9H1L - chains G and H of the 12 polymer chains in the assembly; structure by electron microscopy, 2.14 A resolution.

[Chain G]
Molecule: Methanogenesis marker protein 17
Source organism: Methanococcus maripaludis
UniProt: G0H411 (G0H411_METMI); the author numbering skips numbers that UniProt does not, so the offset changes along the chain: 1-151 = UniProt 1-151; 153-184 = UniProt 152-183
Amino-acid sequence (183 residues; each row starts with the number of its first residue; note: 1 number in that range is skipped by the numbering (no residue carries it; nothing is unmodelled there)):
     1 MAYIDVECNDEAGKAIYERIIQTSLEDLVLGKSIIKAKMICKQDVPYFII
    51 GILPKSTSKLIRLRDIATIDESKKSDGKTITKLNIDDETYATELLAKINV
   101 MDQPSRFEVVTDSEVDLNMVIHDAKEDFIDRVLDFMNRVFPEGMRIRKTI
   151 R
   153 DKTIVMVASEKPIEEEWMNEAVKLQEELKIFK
Disordered / not traced: 1, 57-124
Differences from the reference sequence: variant V109 (Ile in G0H411), I129 (Val in G0H411), E167 (Gln166 in G0H411), E168 (Asp167 in G0H411), N171 (Asp170 in G0H411)
Residues lining bound ligands: FeFe cofactor (S5Q): Y17, F48, P141, E142, G143, M144

[Chain H]
Molecule: Methanogenesis marker protein 7
Source organism: Methanococcus maripaludis
UniProt: Q6M050 (Q6M050_METMP); residue numbers follow UniProt; this construct covers 1-304
Amino-acid sequence (304 residues; row label = number of the first residue in the row):
     1 MYQIIRYEGGVYKNNILKEWIEDVGGFIIQEHVMQLDVYMTIAIPQNEIE
    51 NFKEEAKKYKGKIVETPLAGIEIAIVSPSLSRHHLPHIACDVSEYVRKFG
   101 AKPNMIGLAHGAGKNISEIREKEKRLIQEHDIAIYVMGNFESCILDKTHL
   151 FKVDIPLVVTGGPETLDIPYTYVGNLGRRAQRLRKGEEIRALRQMIDEVT
   201 KKINDKRMELSYDPPIIPPVVLKDEIEKRIDEVRGILAPMPIVTQLDGLR
   251 IKMDYDRNHEEIENVKIGKYLLKDIAYVTRSEMKNYILIKLKSTSELKTD
   301 ENKA
Disordered / not traced: 297-304
Bound ions: FeFe cofactor Fe: H84, C143
Residues lining bound ligands:
  - FeFe cofactor (S5Q), molecule 1: P78, H83, H84, G111, A112, G113, K114, M137, G138, N139, F140, C143, I144, K147, R178
  - FeFe cofactor (S5Q), molecule 2: L85, C90, S93, R97, M105
What the authors report for this chain:
  - FeFe cofactor coordination: H84, C143
  - binding site for FeFe cofactor: C90

[Chain G / chain H interface]
Pairs across the interface (43; chain G residue first):
  C8(G) - F140(H)  hydrophobic
  D10(G) - F140(H)
  D10(G) - E141(H)  hydrogen bond (side chain-backbone)
  A12(G) - G162(H)
  A12(G) - P163(H)  hydrophobic
  G13(G) - N139(H)
  I16(G) - N139(H)
  I16(G) - G162(H)
  I16(G) - R178(H)
  I16(G) - R179(H)
  Y17(G) - N139(H)
  Y17(G) - F140(H)  hydrophobic
  Y17(G) - R178(H)  hydrogen bond
  R19(G) - Q181(H)  hydrogen bond
  I20(G) - R178(H)
  T23(G) - A180(H)
  T23(G) - Q181(H)
  Q43(G) - K114(H)  hydrogen bond (backbone-side chain)
  Q43(G) - F140(H)
  Q43(G) - S142(H)  hydrogen bond (backbone-side chain)
  D44(G) - K114(H)  hydrogen bond (backbone-side chain)
  P46(G) - K114(H)
  F48(G) - F140(H)  hydrophobic
  D134(G) - R82(H)  salt bridge
  N137(G) - R82(H)
  N137(G) - H83(H)
  R138(G) - R178(H)  hydrogen bond (backbone-side chain)
  V139(G) - R178(H)  hydrogen bond (backbone-side chain)
  F140(G) - H83(H)  hydrogen bond (backbone-side chain)
  F140(G) - R178(H)
  P141(G) - H83(H)
  P141(G) - R178(H)
  E142(G) - S79(H)  hydrogen bond
  E142(G) - S81(H)
  E142(G) - H83(H)  salt bridge
  E142(G) - H84(H)
  E142(G) - A112(H)
  G143(G) - A112(H)
  G143(G) - G113(H)
  R145(G) - A112(H)
  E162(G) - G113(H)
  E162(G) - K114(H)  hydrogen bond (side chain-backbone)
  E162(G) - N115(H)  hydrogen bond
Other interface residues (no listed pair), chain G (25 interface residues in all): C41, K163
Other interface residues (no listed pair), chain H (21 interface residues in all): I116, C143

[Overview]
25 residues of chain G face 21 of chain H across their interface; the contacts include 12 hydrogen bonds and 2
salt bridges. Among the polar pairs are D134(G)-R82(H), E142(G)-H83(H) and D10(G)-E141(H). From the paper: a
binding site for FeFe cofactor at C90(H); FeFe cofactor coordination by H84(H) and C143(H).
Here chain G is Methanogenesis marker protein 17 and chain H is Methanogenesis marker protein 7, both from
Methanococcus maripaludis. Entry 9H1L (Methyl-coenzyme M reductase activation complex binding to the A2
component after incubation with ATP) was determined by electron microscopy together with 8S7V and 8S7X from
the same study.
